7N1F - chains D and C of the 5 polymer chains in the assembly; structure by X-ray diffraction, 2.39 A resolution.

[Chain D]
Molecule: pYLQ7 T cell receptor alpha chain
From: Homo sapiens
Amino-acid sequence (204 residues; row label = number of the first residue in the row; numbering starts at 0):
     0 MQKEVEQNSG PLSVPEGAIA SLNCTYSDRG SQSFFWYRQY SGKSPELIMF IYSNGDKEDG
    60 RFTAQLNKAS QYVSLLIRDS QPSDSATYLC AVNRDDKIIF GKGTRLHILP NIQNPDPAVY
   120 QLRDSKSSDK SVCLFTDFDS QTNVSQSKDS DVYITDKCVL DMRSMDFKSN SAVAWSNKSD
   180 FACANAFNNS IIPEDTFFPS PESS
Not modelled in the structure: 0-1, 127, 200-203
Disulfides: Cys-23/Cys-89, Cys-132/Cys-182
What the authors report for this chain:
  - mutagenesis - S32Y: decreased binding to YLQ-HLA-A2 (from molecular simulation)
  - specificity-determining residues: Ser-32 (proposed by the authors, not directly observed)
  - conformationally variable residues (loop rearrangement): Cys-157 to Asp-165

[Chain C]
Molecule: Spike protein S1
Notes: fragment: epitope YLQPRTFLL
UniProtKB: P0DTC2 (SPIKE_SARS2); residues 1-9 here correspond to UniProt positions 269-277 (UniProt number = residue number + 268)
Amino-acid sequence (9 residues; numbered 1 to 9; the number before each row is that of its first residue):
     1 YLQPRTFLL
What the authors report for this chain:
  - conformationally variable residues: Pro-4 to Phe-7

[Interface between chain D and chain C]
Contacting residue pairs - 12 pairs, chain D then chain C:
  Asp-27(D) / Tyr-1(C)
  Gly-29(D) / Tyr-1(C)
  Gly-29(D) / Pro-4(C)
  Gln-31(D) / Gln-3(C)  hydrogen bond
  Gln-31(D) / Pro-4(C)
  Gln-31(D) / Arg-5(C)
  Ser-32(D) / Arg-5(C)  hydrogen bond
  Asn-92(D) / Arg-5(C)
  Asp-94(D) / Pro-4(C)
  Asp-94(D) / Arg-5(C)
  Asp-95(D) / Arg-5(C)  salt bridge
  Asp-95(D) / Thr-6(C)  hydrogen bond
Interface features reported in the paper:
  - residue pairs: Asp-95(D)/Arg-5(C) (hydrogen bond), Asp-95(D)/Thr-6(C) (hydrogen bond)

[In short]
7 residues of chain D face 5 of chain C across their interface; the contacts include 3 hydrogen bonds and 1
salt bridge. Among the polar pairs are Asp-95(D)/Arg-5(C), Gln-31(D)/Gln-3(C) and Ser-32(D)/Arg-5(C). The
paper describes hydrogen bonds between Asp-95(D) and Arg-5(C) and Asp-95(D) and Thr-6(C). From the paper: S32Y
of chain D reduces binding to YLQ-HLA-A2; the specificity determinant Ser-32(D).
Here chain D is pYLQ7 T cell receptor alpha chain (Homo sapiens) and chain C is Spike protein S1. Entry 7N1F
(SARS-CoV-2 YLQ peptide-specific TCR pYLQ7 binds to YLQ-HLA-A2) was determined by X-ray diffraction (same
publication as 7N1A, 7N1B, 7N1C, 7N1D and 7N1E).
